PDB entry 1JPF | X-ray diffraction, 2.18 A resolution | chains A and C of the 3 polymer chains in the assembly

Chain A:
Molecule: H-2 class I histocompatibility antigen, D-B alpha chain
From: Mus musculus
Notes: fragment: extracellular domains
UniProt: P01899 (HA11_MOUSE); residues 1-280 here correspond to UniProt positions 25-304 (UniProt number = residue number + 24)
Amino-acid sequence (281 residues; row label = number of the first residue in the row; numbering starts at 0):
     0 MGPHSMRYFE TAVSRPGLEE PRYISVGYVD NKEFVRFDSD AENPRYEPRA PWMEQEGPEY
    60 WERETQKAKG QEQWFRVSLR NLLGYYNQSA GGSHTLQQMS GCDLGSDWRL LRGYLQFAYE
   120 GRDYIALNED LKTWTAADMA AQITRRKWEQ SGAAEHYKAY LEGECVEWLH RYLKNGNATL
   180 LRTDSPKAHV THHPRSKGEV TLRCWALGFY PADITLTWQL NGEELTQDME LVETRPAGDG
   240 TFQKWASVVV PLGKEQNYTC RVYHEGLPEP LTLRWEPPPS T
Disordered / not traced: 0-1, 277-280
Construct notes: initiating methionine (0)
Disulfides: C101-C164, C203-C259

Chain C:
Molecule: LCMV peptidic epitope gp276
Amino-acid sequence (11 residues; numbered 1 to 11; the number before each row is that of its first residue):
     1 SGVENPGGYC L

Interface between chain A and chain C:
Contacting residue pairs (49; chain A residue first):
  Y7(A) with S1(C), hydrogen bond (side chain-backbone); G2(C)
  R62(A) with S1(C), hydrogen bond
  E63(A) with S1(C), hydrogen bond; G2(C), hydrogen bond (side chain-backbone)
  K66(A) with S1(C), hydrogen bond; G2(C), hydrogen bond (side chain-backbone); E4(C)
  Q70(A) with V3(C); E4(C); N5(C), hydrogen bond (side chain-backbone)
  W73(A) with N5(C); P6(C), hydrogen bond (side chain-backbone); Y9(C), hydrogen bond (side chain-backbone); C10(C); L11(C), hydrophobic
  F74(A) with N5(C)
  V76(A) with C10(C), hydrophobic
  S77(A) with C10(C); L11(C), hydrogen bond (side chain-backbone)
  N80(A) with L11(C), hydrogen bond (side chain-backbone)
  L81(A) with L11(C), hydrophobic
  Y84(A) with L11(C), hydrogen bond (side chain-backbone)
  L95(A) with L11(C), hydrophobic
  Q97(A) with V3(C); N5(C), hydrogen bond
  S99(A) with V3(C)
  F116(A) with N5(C)
  Y123(A) with L11(C), hydrophobic
  T143(A) with L11(C), hydrogen bond (side chain-backbone)
  K146(A) with C10(C); L11(C), hydrogen bond (side chain-backbone)
  W147(A) with Y9(C); C10(C), hydrogen bond (side chain-backbone); L11(C), hydrophobic
  S150(A) with Y9(C), hydrogen bond (backbone-side chain)
  A152(A) with Y9(C), hydrophobic
  H155(A) with E4(C), hydrogen bond (side chain-backbone); P6(C)
  Y156(A) with V3(C), hydrophobic; N5(C), hydrogen bond; P6(C)
  Y159(A) with S1(C), hydrogen bond (side chain-backbone); G2(C); V3(C), hydrophobic
  E163(A) with S1(C), hydrogen bond; G2(C)
  W167(A) with S1(C)
  Y171(A) with S1(C), hydrogen bond (side chain-backbone)
Other interface residues (no listed pair), chain A (33 interface residues in all): M5, E9, Y59, I124, G151
Other interface residues (no listed pair), chain C (10 interface residues in all): G7
Interface features reported in the paper:
  - specific contacts: E63(A)-G2(C), K66(A)-G2(C), Q70(A)-N5(C), W73(A)-P6(C), N80(A)-L11(C), Y84(A)-L11(C), T143(A)-L11(C), W147(A)-C10(C), S150(A)-Y9(C), A152(A)-Y9(C), H155(A)-E4(C), H155(A)-P6(C), Y156(A)-Y9(C) (water-mediated contact), Y159(A)-S1(C), Y171(A)-S1(C)

Overview:
The interface between chain A and chain C involves 33 residues on one side and 10 on the other; the contacts
include 22 hydrogen bonds. Among the polar pairs are Y7(A)-S1(C), R62(A)-S1(C) and E63(A)-S1(C). The paper
describes contacts between E63(A) and G2(C), K66(A) and G2(C) and Q70(A) and N5(C) among others; a
water-mediated contact between Y156(A) and Y9(C).
Chain A is H-2 class I histocompatibility antigen, D-B alpha chain (Mus musculus) and chain C is LCMV peptidic
epitope gp276; the structure, Crystal Structure Of The LCMV Peptidic Epitope Gp276 In Complex With The Murine
Class I Mhc ..., was determined by X-ray diffraction (same publication as 1JPG).
